6QCX - chains B and R of the 6 polymer chains in the assembly; structure by X-ray diffraction, 3.08 A resolution.

# Chain B
Name: RNA-directed RNA polymerase catalytic subunit
Source organism: Influenza B virus
Notes: EC 2.7.7.48
Reference sequence: Q5V8Y6 (Q5V8Y6_9INFB); numbering as in UniProt (aligned over 1-752)
Amino-acid sequence (772 residues; row label = number of the first residue in the row; numbers below 1 keep their minus sign (Gly-8 is residue -8)):
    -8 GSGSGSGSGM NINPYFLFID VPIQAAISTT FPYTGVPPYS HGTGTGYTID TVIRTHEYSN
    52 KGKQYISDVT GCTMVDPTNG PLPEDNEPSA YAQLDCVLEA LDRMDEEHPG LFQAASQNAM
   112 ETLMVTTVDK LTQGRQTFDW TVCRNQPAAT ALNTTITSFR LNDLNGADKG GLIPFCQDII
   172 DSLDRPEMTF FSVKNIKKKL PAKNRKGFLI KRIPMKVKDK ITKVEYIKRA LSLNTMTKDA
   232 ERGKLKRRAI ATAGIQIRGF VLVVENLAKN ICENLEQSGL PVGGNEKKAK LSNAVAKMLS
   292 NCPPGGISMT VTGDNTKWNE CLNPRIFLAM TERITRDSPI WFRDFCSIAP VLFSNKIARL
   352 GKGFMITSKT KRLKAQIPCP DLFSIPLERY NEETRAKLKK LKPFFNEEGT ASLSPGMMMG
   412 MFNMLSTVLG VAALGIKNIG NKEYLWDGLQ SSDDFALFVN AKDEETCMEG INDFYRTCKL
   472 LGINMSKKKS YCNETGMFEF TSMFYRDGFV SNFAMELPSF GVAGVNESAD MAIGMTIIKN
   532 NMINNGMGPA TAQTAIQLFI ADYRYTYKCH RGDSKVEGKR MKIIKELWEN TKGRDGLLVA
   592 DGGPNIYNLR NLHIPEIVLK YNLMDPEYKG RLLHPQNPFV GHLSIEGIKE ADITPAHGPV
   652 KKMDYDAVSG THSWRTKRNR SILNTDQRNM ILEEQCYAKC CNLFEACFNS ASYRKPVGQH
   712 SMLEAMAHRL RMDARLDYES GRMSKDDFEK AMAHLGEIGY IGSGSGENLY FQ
Disordered / not traced: -8 to -1, 637-639, 750-763
Sequence notes: expression tag (-8 to 0, 753-763)
Metal / ion sites: Mg2+: Asp305, Asn306, Asp444 (together with pyrophosphate) (shared with 1 residue of chain M)
Ligand contacts: pyrophosphate: Lys235, Arg239, Asp305, Asn306, Thr307, Lys308, Trp309, Asp444, Ser477, Lys480
What the authors report for this chain:
  - binding site for the 16-nt RNA strand: Tyr24, Arg233, Trp309 to Asn310, Met410, Ser443 to Asp445, Ser493, Met506 to Ser510, Lys652 to Asp655
  - conformationally variable residues (order/disorder transition): Gly638 to Ala642
  - binding site for the 21-nt RNA strand (chain R): Lys229, Ile241, Ala242
  - Mg2+ coordination: Asp305, Asp444
  - catalytic residues: Asp305, Asp444, Asp445 (proposed by the authors, not directly observed)

# Chain R
Molecule: 21-nt RNA strand
Sequence (21 nucleotides; row label = number of the first residue in the row):
     1 UAUACCUCUG CUUCUGCUAU U

# Chain B / chain R interface
Pairs across the interface (49):
  Gly125(B) - C17(R)  phosphate contact
  Arg126(B) - G16(R)  phosphate contact
  Arg126(B) - C17(R)  phosphate contact
  Gln127(B) - U15(R)  hydrogen bond to the phosphate
  Gln127(B) - G16(R)  hydrogen bond to the phosphate
  Arg135(B) - C14(R)  base contact
  Asn136(B) - C14(R)  hydrogen bond to the phosphate
  Asn136(B) - U15(R)  phosphate contact
  Met227(B) - C14(R)  sugar contact
  Met227(B) - U15(R)  sugar contact
  Met227(B) - G16(R)  sugar contact
  Lys229(B) - G16(R)  hydrogen bond to the base
  Asp230(B) - U15(R)  hydrogen bond to the base
  Ile241(B) - G16(R)  base contact
  Ala242(B) - G16(R)  hydrogen bond to the sugar
  Thr243(B) - G16(R)  sugar contact
  Arg249(B) - G16(R)  hydrogen bond to the phosphate
  Arg249(B) - C17(R)  salt bridge to the phosphate
  Glu256(B) - U18(R)  sugar contact
  Lys260(B) - A19(R)  salt bridge to the phosphate
  Leu271(B) - U18(R)  sugar contact
  Leu271(B) - A19(R)  sugar contact
  Pro272(B) - A19(R)  hydrogen bond to the sugar
  Val273(B) - A19(R)  hydrogen bond to the sugar
  Gly274(B) - A19(R)  sugar contact
  Gly274(B) - U20(R)  sugar contact
  Gly275(B) - U20(R)  hydrogen bond to the sugar
  Gly352(B) - C14(R)  hydrogen bond to the base
  Lys353(B) - U13(R)  hydrogen bond to the base
  Lys353(B) - C14(R)  base contact
  Met410(B) - G16(R)  hydrogen bond to the base
  Gly411(B) - G16(R)  base contact
  Gly411(B) - C17(R)  hydrogen bond to the sugar
  Met412(B) - C17(R)  sugar contact
  Asn414(B) - C17(R)  hydrogen bond to the base
  Asn414(B) - U18(R)  hydrogen bond to the sugar
  Met415(B) - U18(R)  phosphate contact
  Met415(B) - A19(R)  phosphate contact
  Asp655(B) - U21(R)  base contact
  Asn670(B) - G10(R)  sugar contact
  Asn670(B) - C11(R)  hydrogen bond to the phosphate
  Asn670(B) - U12(R)  phosphate contact
  Arg671(B) - U9(R)  salt bridge to the phosphate
  Arg671(B) - G10(R)  hydrogen bond to the phosphate
  Ser672(B) - U9(R)  hydrogen bond to the sugar
  Ser672(B) - G10(R)  sugar contact
  Ser672(B) - U12(R)  hydrogen bond to the phosphate
  Asn675(B) - C8(R)  hydrogen bond to the sugar
  Asn675(B) - U9(R)  hydrogen bond to the sugar
Interface residues without a listed pair, chain B (38 interface residues in all): Asn225, Thr226, Thr228, Lys668, Arg669, Ile673, Thr676

# Overview
Chain B and chain R form an interface of 38 and 14 residues respectively, with 22 hydrogen bonds and 3 salt
bridges. Polar pairs include Lys229(B)-G16(R), Asp230(B)-U15(R) and Gly352(B)-C14(R). The paper reports
catalytic residues Asp305(B), Asp444(B) and Asp445(B); a binding site for the 16-nt RNA strand at Tyr24(B),
Arg233(B) and Trp309(B) among others.
Chain B is RNA-directed RNA polymerase catalytic subunit (Influenza B virus) and chain R is a 21-nt RNA
strand; the structure, Crystal structure of influenza B polymerase initiation state with capped 15-mer RNA
primer, was determined by X-ray diffraction, deposited together with 6QCS, 6QCT, 6QCV and 6QCW.
